Entry 4ZH8 (X-ray diffraction, 1.80 A resolution); this record covers chains A and B.

== Chain A ==
Protein: Coagulation factor X
From: Homo sapiens
Notes: EC 3.4.21.6
UniProtKB: P00742 (FA10_HUMAN); the construct lacks a stretch of the UniProt sequence and is renumbered around it, so the offset changes along the chain: 16-61 = UniProt 235-280; 62-123 = UniProt 282-343; 124-130 = UniProt 345-351; 131-145 = UniProt 354-368; 4 more segments
Amino-acid sequence (254 residues; numbered 16 to 264 plus 7 insertion-coded residues; 2 numbers in that range are skipped by the numbering (no residue carries them; nothing is unmodelled there); the number before each row is that of its first residue; a row labelled like 131A-131B holds insertion residues (131A, then the next letters in order)):
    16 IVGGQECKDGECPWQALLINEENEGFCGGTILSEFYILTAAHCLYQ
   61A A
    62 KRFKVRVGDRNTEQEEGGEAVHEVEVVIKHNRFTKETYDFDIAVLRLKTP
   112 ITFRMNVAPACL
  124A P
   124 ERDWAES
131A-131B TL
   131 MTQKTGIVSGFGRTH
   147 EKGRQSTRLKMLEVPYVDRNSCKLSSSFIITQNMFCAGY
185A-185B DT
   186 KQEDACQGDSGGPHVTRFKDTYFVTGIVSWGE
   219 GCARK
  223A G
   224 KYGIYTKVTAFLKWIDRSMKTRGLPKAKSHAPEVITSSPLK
Unresolved in the structure: 245-264
Disulfides: Cys22-Cys27, Cys42-Cys58, Cys168-Cys182, Cys191-Cys220
Bound ions: Ca2+: Asp70, Asn72, Gln75, Glu77, Glu80
Small-molecule neighbours: 4O4 (6-chloro-N-{(3S)-1-[(2S)-1-(morpholin-4-yl)-1-oxopropan-2-yl]-2-oxo-2,3-dihydro-1H-pyrrol-3-yl}-N-(2-oxobutyl)naphthalene-2-sulfonamide): Lys96, Glu97, Thr98, Tyr99, Phe174, Asp189, Ala190, Cys191, Gln192, Ser195, Val213, Ser214, Trp215, Gly216, Glu217, Gly219, Cys220, Gly226, Ile227, Tyr228

== Chain B ==
Protein: Coagulation factor X
From: Homo sapiens
Notes: EC 3.4.21.6
UniProtKB: P00742 (FA10_HUMAN); aligned to UniProt positions 46-178 over residues -81 to 51 (the alignment contains insertions or deletions, so no single offset holds)
Amino-acid sequence (133 residues; each row starts with the number of its first residue; numbers below 1 keep their minus sign (Glu-81 is residue -81)):
   -81 EEMKKGHLERECMEETCSYEEAREVFEDSDKTNEFWNKYKDGDQCETSPC
   -31 QNQGKCKDGLGEYTCTCLEGFEGKNCELFTKLCSLDNGDCDQFCHEEQNS
    19 VVCSCARGYTLADNGKACIPTGPYPCGKQTLER
Unresolved in the structure: -81 to -2, 51
Disulfides: Cys1-Cys12, Cys8-Cys21, Cys23-Cys36

== How chain A and chain B interact ==
Cross-chain cystine bridges: Cys122(A)-Cys44(B)
Residue-residue contacts (40; chain A residue first):
  Gly25(A) - Gln47(B)
  Gly25(A) - Thr48(B)  hydrogen bond (backbone-backbone)
  Glu26(A) - Gln47(B)  hydrogen bond (backbone-side chain)
  Trp29(A) - Gly45(B)
  Trp29(A) - Lys46(B)
  Phe114(A) - Tyr42(B)  hydrophobic
  Arg115(A) - Tyr42(B)
  Arg115(A) - Thr48(B)
  Met116(A) - Tyr42(B)
  Met116(A) - Thr48(B)  hydrogen bond
  Met116(A) - Leu49(B)
  Met116(A) - Glu50(B)
  Asn117(A) - Thr48(B)  hydrogen bond (backbone-side chain)
  Ala119(A) - Thr48(B)
  Pro120(A) - Tyr42(B)
  Pro120(A) - Cys44(B)
  Pro120(A) - Gly45(B)  hydrogen bond (backbone-backbone)
  Ala121(A) - Cys44(B)
  Ala121(A) - Gly45(B)
  Cys122(A) - Cys44(B)  disulfide
  Cys122(A) - Gly45(B)  hydrogen bond (side chain-backbone)
  Leu123(A) - Phe11(B)
  Glu124(A) - Phe11(B)
  Glu124(A) - His13(B)  salt bridge
  Pro124A(A) - Phe11(B)  hydrophobic
  Trp127(A) - Asn5(B)  hydrogen bond
  Trp127(A) - Gln10(B)  hydrogen bond (side chain-backbone)
  Trp127(A) - Phe11(B)  hydrophobic
  Trp127(A) - Cys12(B)
  Phe203(A) - Asn5(B)
  Phe203(A) - Asp9(B)
  Lys204(A) - Cys8(B)
  Lys204(A) - Asp9(B)
  Asp205(A) - Gly45(B)
  Asp205(A) - Lys46(B)
  Thr206(A) - Gly45(B)
  Thr206(A) - Lys46(B)  hydrogen bond
  Tyr207(A) - Gly45(B)  hydrogen bond (backbone-backbone)
  Tyr207(A) - Gln47(B)  hydrogen bond
  Phe208(A) - Phe11(B)  hydrophobic
Interface residues without a listed pair, chain A (25 interface residues in all): Asp24, Pro28, Val118, Thr131A
Interface residues without a listed pair, chain B (19 interface residues in all): Ser22, Ala24, Tyr27, Pro43

== Overview ==
25 residues of chain A face 19 of chain B across their interface, with 1 disulfide bond, 11 hydrogen bonds and
1 salt bridge. Polar pairs include Glu124(A)-His13(B), Glu26(A)-Gln47(B) and Met116(A)-Thr48(B). Bound to
chain A: compound 4O4.
Chain A is Coagulation factor X and chain B is Coagulation factor X, both from Homo sapiens; the structure,
Factor Xa complex with GTC000006, was determined by X-ray diffraction.
